PDB entry 5VZJ | X-ray diffraction, 3.30 A resolution | chains K and N of the 14 polymer chains in the assembly

Chain K:
Molecule: Exosome complex exonuclease DIS3
From: Saccharomyces cerevisiae (strain ATCC 204508 / S288c)
Notes: EC 3.1.13.-, 3.1.26.-
UniProtKB: Q08162 (RRP44_YEAST); residue numbers follow UniProt; this construct covers 1-1001
Amino-acid sequence (1003 residues; each row starts with the number of its first residue; numbers below 1 keep their minus sign (Ser-1 is residue -1)):
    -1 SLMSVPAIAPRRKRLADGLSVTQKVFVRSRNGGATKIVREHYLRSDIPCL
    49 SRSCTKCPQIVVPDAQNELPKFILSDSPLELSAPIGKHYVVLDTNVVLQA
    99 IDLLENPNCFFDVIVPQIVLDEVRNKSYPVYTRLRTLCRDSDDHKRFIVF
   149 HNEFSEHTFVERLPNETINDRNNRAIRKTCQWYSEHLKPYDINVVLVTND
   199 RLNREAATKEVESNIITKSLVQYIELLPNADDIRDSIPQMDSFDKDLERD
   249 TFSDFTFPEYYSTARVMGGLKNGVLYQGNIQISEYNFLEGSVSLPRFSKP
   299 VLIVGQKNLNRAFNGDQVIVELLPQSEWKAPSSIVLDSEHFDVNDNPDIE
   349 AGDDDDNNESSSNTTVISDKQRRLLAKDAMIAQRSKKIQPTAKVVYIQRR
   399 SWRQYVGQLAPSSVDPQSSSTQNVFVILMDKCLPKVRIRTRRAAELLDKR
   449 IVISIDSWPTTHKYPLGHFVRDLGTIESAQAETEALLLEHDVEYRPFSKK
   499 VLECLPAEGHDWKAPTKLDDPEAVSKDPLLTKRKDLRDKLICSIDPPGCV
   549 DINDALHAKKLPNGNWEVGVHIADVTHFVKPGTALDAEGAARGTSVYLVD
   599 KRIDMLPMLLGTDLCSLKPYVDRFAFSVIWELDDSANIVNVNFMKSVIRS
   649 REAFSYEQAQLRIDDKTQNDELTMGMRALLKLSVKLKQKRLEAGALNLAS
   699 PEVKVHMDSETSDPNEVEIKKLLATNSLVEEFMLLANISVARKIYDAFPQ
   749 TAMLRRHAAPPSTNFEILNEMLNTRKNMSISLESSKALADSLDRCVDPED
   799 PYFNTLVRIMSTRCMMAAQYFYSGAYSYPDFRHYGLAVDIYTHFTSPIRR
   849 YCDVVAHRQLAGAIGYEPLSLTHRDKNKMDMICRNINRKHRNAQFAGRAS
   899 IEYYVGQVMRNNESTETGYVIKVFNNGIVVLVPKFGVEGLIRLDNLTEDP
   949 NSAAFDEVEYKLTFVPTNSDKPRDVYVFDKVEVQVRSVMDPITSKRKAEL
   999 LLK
Unresolved in the structure: -1 to 7, 240-252, 350-363, 707-710, 989-995
Construct notes: expression tag (-1 to 0); engineered mutation Asn171 (Asp in Q08162), Asn551 (Asp in Q08162)
Bound ions: Zn2+: Cys47, Cys52, Cys55, His184

Chain N:
Molecule: 19-nt RNA strand
Sequence (19 nucleotides; row label = number of the first residue in the row; numbers below 1 keep their minus sign (U-1 is residue -1)):
    -1 UUUAUUAUUUAUUUUAAAA
Unresolved in the structure: -1 to 10

Chain K / chain N interface:
Contacting residue pairs (54; chain K residue first):
  Ile542(K) - A16(N)  sugar contact
  Asp543(K) - A16(N)  phosphate contact
  Asp543(K) - A17(N)  phosphate contact
  Pro544(K) - A16(N)  sugar contact
  Pro544(K) - A17(N)  phosphate contact
  Cys547(K) - A17(N)  phosphate contact
  Asp549(K) - A17(N)  phosphate contact
  Ile550(K) - A17(N)  phosphate contact
  Asn551(K) - A17(N)  hydrogen bond to the phosphate
  Asp552(K) - A16(N)  phosphate contact
  Asp552(K) - A17(N)  hydrogen bond to the phosphate
  Tyr595(K) - A17(N)  stacking on the base
  Tyr654(K) - A16(N)  hydrogen bond to the sugar
  Leu696(K) - U13(N)  base contact
  Ser698(K) - U13(N)  base contact
  Glu700(K) - A15(N)  base contact
  Glu728(K) - A14(N)  hydrogen bond to the sugar
  Glu728(K) - A15(N)  sugar contact
  Met731(K) - A15(N)  phosphate contact
  Met731(K) - A16(N)  phosphate contact
  Leu732(K) - A14(N)  sugar contact
  Leu732(K) - A15(N)  sugar contact
  Asn735(K) - A15(N)  hydrogen bond to the phosphate
  Arg753(K) - A14(N)  salt bridge to the phosphate
  His755(K) - U13(N)  sugar contact
  Thr810(K) - U12(N)  sugar contact
  Thr810(K) - U13(N)  base contact
  Arg811(K) - U12(N)  hydrogen bond to the base
  Met813(K) - U12(N)  sugar contact
  Met813(K) - U13(N)  sugar contact
  Met814(K) - U11(N)  phosphate contact
  Met814(K) - U13(N)  sugar contact
  Ala815(K) - U11(N)  phosphate contact
  Ala815(K) - U13(N)  phosphate contact
  Ala816(K) - U13(N)  hydrogen bond to the phosphate
  Ala816(K) - A14(N)  phosphate contact
  His831(K) - U13(N)  phosphate contact
  His831(K) - A14(N)  salt bridge to the phosphate
  Gly833(K) - U13(N)  sugar contact
  Leu834(K) - A14(N)  sugar contact
  Tyr839(K) - A14(N)  hydrogen bond to the phosphate
  Tyr839(K) - A15(N)  hydrogen bond to the phosphate
  His841(K) - A15(N)  salt bridge to the phosphate
  Thr843(K) - A16(N)  hydrogen bond to the phosphate
  Ser844(K) - A16(N)  phosphate contact
  Ser844(K) - A17(N)  phosphate contact
  Arg847(K) - A16(N)  salt bridge to the phosphate
  Arg847(K) - A17(N)  salt bridge to the phosphate
  Arg848(K) - A16(N)  salt bridge to the phosphate
  Arg889(K) - U11(N)  hydrogen bond to the base
  Arg889(K) - U12(N)  phosphate contact
  Gln892(K) - U12(N)  sugar contact
  Gln892(K) - U13(N)  phosphate contact
  Arg896(K) - U12(N)  hydrogen bond to the sugar
Also at the interface, not in a pair above, chain K (42 interface residues in all): Gln279, Ala697, Lys702, Val727, Phe893

Summary:
42 residues of chain K and 7 residues of chain N are in contact; the contacts include 12 hydrogen bonds, 6
salt bridges and 1 aromatic stacking contact. Among the polar pairs are Arg811(K)-U12(N), Arg889(K)-U11(N) and
Tyr654(K)-A16(N).
Chain K is Exosome complex exonuclease DIS3 (Saccharomyces cerevisiae (strain ATCC 204508 / S288c)) and chain
N is a 19-nt RNA strand; the structure, Structure of a twelve component MPP6-nuclear RNA exosome complex bound
to RNA, was determined by X-ray diffraction.
